Entry 3OE0 (X-ray diffraction, 2.90 A resolution); this record covers chains A and I.

[Chain A]
Protein: C-X-C chemokine receptor type 4, Lysozyme Chimera
From: Homo Sapiens
Notes: EC 3.2.1.17; fragment: CXCR4 residues 2-228, LYSOZYME residues 1002-1161, CXCR4 residues 231-319
UniProt: chimeric construct of P61073, P00720: residues 2-228 from P61073 (CXCR4_HUMAN) positions 2-228 (same numbers); residues 1002-1161 from P00720 positions 1002-1161 (same numbers); residues 231-319 from P61073 (CXCR4_HUMAN) positions 231-319 (same numbers)
Sequence (499 residues; row label = number of the first residue in the row; numbers below 1 keep their minus sign (Asp-9 is residue -9)):
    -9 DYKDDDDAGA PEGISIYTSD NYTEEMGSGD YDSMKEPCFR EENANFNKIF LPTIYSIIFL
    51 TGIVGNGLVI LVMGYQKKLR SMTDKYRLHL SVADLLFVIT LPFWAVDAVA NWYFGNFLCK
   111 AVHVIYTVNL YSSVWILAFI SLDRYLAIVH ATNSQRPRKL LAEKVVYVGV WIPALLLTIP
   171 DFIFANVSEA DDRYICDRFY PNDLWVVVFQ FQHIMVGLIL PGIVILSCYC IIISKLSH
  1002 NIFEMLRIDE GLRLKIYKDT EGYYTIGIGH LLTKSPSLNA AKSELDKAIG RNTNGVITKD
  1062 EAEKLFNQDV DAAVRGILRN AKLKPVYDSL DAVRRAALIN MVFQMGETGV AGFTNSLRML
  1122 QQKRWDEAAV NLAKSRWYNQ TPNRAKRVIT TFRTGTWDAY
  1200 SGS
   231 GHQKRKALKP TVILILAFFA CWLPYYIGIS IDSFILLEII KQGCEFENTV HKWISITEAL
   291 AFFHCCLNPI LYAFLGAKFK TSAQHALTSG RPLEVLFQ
Unresolved in the structure: -9 to 24, 67-70, 1200-1202, 304-328
Differences from the reference sequence: expression tag (-9 to 1, 320-328); engineered mutation Trp125 (Leu in P61073), Pro240 (Thr in P61073), Thr1054 (Cys in P00720), Ala1097 (Cys in P00720); linker (1200-1202)
Cystine bridges: Cys28-Cys274, Cys109-Cys186
Covalent attachments: covalent link His228-Asn1002
From the paper describing this entry:
  - mutagenesis - T240P: abolished signaling
  - conformationally variable residues (loop rearrangement): Phe29 to Asn33, Lys234 to Pro240
  - self-association interface (contacts with another copy of this molecule): Tyr135, Leu136, His140
  - mutagenesis - L125W: unchanged signaling
  - mutagenesis - L125W: increased stability (citing earlier work)

[Chain I]
Protein: Polyphemusin analog, CXC chemokine receptor antagonist
Sequence (16 residues; numbered 1 to 16; the number before each row is that of its first residue):
     1 RRACYQKPPY RRCRGP
Modified residues: Ala3 (naphthalen-2-yl-3-alanine; ALN); Pro8, Pro16 (D-proline; DPR); Arg12 (citrulline; CIR)
Cystine bridges: Cys4-Cys13
From the paper describing this entry:
  - contacts within the chain: Tyr5-Arg14 (hydrogen bond)

[Interface between chain A and chain I]
Pairs across the interface - 46 pairs, chain A then chain I:
  Pro27(A) - Tyr10(I)
  Pro27(A) - Arg12(I)
  His113(A) - Arg2(I)  hydrogen bond
  Tyr116(A) - Arg2(I)
  Thr117(A) - Arg2(I)  hydrogen bond
  Asp171(A) - Arg2(I)  salt bridge
  Ser178(A) - Arg11(I)
  Cys186(A) - Arg1(I)
  Asp187(A) - Arg1(I)  salt bridge
  Asp187(A) - Cys4(I)
  Arg188(A) - Arg1(I)  hydrogen bond (backbone-backbone)
  Arg188(A) - Arg2(I)  hydrogen bond (side chain-backbone)
  Arg188(A) - Ala3(I)
  Arg188(A) - Cys4(I)  hydrogen bond (backbone-backbone)
  Phe189(A) - Cys4(I)
  Phe189(A) - Tyr5(I)
  Phe189(A) - Gln6(I)
  Phe189(A) - Arg11(I)
  Tyr190(A) - Arg2(I)
  Tyr190(A) - Ala3(I)
  Tyr190(A) - Cys4(I)  hydrogen bond (backbone-backbone)
  Tyr190(A) - Tyr5(I)
  Tyr190(A) - Gln6(I)
  Pro191(A) - Gln6(I)
  Asn192(A) - Gln6(I)
  Asp193(A) - Tyr5(I)
  Asp193(A) - Lys7(I)  salt bridge
  Val196(A) - Ala3(I)
  Val196(A) - Cys4(I)
  Val196(A) - Tyr5(I)  hydrophobic
  Phe199(A) - Ala3(I)
  Gln200(A) - Ala3(I)
  Gln200(A) - Arg14(I)
  Tyr255(A) - Ala3(I)
  Asp262(A) - Arg14(I)  salt bridge
  Ile265(A) - Arg14(I)
  Leu266(A) - Tyr5(I)
  Leu266(A) - Arg14(I)
  Glu277(A) - Arg14(I)  salt bridge
  His281(A) - Cys13(I)
  His281(A) - Arg14(I)  hydrogen bond (side chain-backbone)
  His281(A) - Gly15(I)
  Ile284(A) - Gly15(I)
  Ile284(A) - Pro16(I)
  Ser285(A) - Pro16(I)
  Glu288(A) - Pro16(I)
Other interface residues (no listed pair), chain A (30 interface residues in all): Glu26, Glu32, Ile185, His203
Interface features reported in the paper:
  - pairs named by the authors: His113(A)-Arg2(I) (hydrogen bond), Thr117(A)-Arg2(I) (hydrogen bond), Asp171(A)-Arg2(I), Asp187(A)-Arg1(I), Asp262(A)-Arg14(I) (salt bridge)
  - interface residues, chain A: Asp187(A)
  - interface residues, chain I: Arg1(I), Tyr5(I)

[In short]
30 residues of chain A face 14 of chain I across their interface; the contacts include 7 hydrogen bonds and 5
salt bridges. Polar contacts include Asp171(A)-Arg2(I), Asp187(A)-Arg1(I) and Asp193(A)-Lys7(I). The paper
describes hydrogen bonds between His113(A) and Arg2(I) and Thr117(A) and Arg2(I); contacts between Asp171(A)
and Arg2(I) and Asp187(A) and Arg1(I); a salt bridge between Asp262(A) and Arg14(I). From the paper: T240P of
chain A abolishes signaling; interface residues Asp187(A) and Arg1(I) among others.
Chain A is C-X-C chemokine receptor type 4, Lysozyme Chimera (Homo Sapiens) and chain I is Polyphemusin
analog, CXC chemokine receptor antagonist; the structure, Crystal structure of the CXCR4 chemokine receptor in
complex with a cyclic peptide antagonist CVX15, was determined by X-ray diffraction together with 3ODU, 3OE6,
3OE8 and 3OE9 from the same study.
